4FJC - chains D and E of the 8 polymer chains in the assembly; structure by X-ray diffraction, 2.83 A resolution.

Chain D:
Protein: SAGA-associated factor 73
Source organism: Saccharomyces cerevisiae
UniProt: P53165 (SGF73_YEAST); numbering as in UniProt (aligned over 1-96)
Chain sequence (96 residues; each row starts with the number of its first residue):
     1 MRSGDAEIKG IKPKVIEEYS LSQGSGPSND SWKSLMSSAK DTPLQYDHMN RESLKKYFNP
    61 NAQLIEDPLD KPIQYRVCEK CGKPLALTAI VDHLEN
Not modelled in the structure: 1-4, 24-25
UniProt features mapped onto this chain:
  - binding site (Zn(2+)): Cys78, Cys81, His93
Ion coordination: Zn2+: Cys78, Cys81, His93

Chain E:
Protein: Ubiquitin carboxyl-terminal hydrolase 8
Source organism: Saccharomyces cerevisiae
Notes: EC 3.4.19.12
UniProt: P50102 (UBP8_YEAST); numbering as in UniProt (aligned over 1-471)
Chain sequence (476 residues; row label = number of the first residue in the row; numbers below 1 keep their minus sign (Gly-4 is residue -4)):
    -4 GAAAAMSICP HIQQVFQNEK SKDGVLKTCN AARYILNHSV PKEKFLNTMK CGTCHEINSG
    56 ATFMCLQCGF CGCWNHSHFL SHSKQIGHIF GINSNNGLLF CFKCEDYIGN IDLINDAILA
   116 KYWDDVCTKT MVPSMERRDG LSGLINMGST CFMSSILQCL IHNPYFIRHS MSQIHSNNCK
   176 VRSPDKCFSC ALDKIVHELY GALNTKQASS SSTSTNRQTG FIYLLTCAWK INQNLAGYSQ
   236 QDAHEFWQFI INQIHQSYVL DLPNAKEVSR ANNKQCECIV HTVFEGSLES SIVCPGCQNN
   296 SKTTIDPFLD LSLDIKDKKK LYECLDSFHK KEQLKDFNYH CGECNSTQDA IKQLGIHKLP
   356 SVLVLQLKRF EHLLNGSNRK LDDFIEFPTY LNMKNYCSTK EKDKHSENGK VPDIIYELIG
   416 IVSHKGTVNE GHYIAFCKIS GGQWFKFNDS MVSSISQEEV LKEQAYLLFY TIRQVN
Not modelled in the structure: -4 to -1, 140-143, 200-210, 260-268, 369-372, 395-404
Differences from the reference sequence: expression tag (-4 to 0)
UniProt features mapped onto this chain:
  - zinc finger: Lys22 to Cys122 (UBP-type)
  - active site: Cys146 (Nucleophile), His427 (Proton acceptor)
  - binding site (Zn(2+)): Cys4, His6, Cys46, Cys49, Cys60, Cys63, Cys68, His73, His77, His83, Cys96, Cys99, His170, Cys174, Cys182, Cys185, His250, Cys271, Cys273, His276 and 4 more in UniProt
  - mutagenesis: Cys46 (C46A: Lowers histone H2B deubiquitination activity; when associated with A-49), Cys49 (C49A: Lowers histone H2B deubiquitination activity; when associated with A-46), His77 (H77A: Lowers histone H2B deubiquitination activity), Cys146 (C146S: Lowers histone H2B deubiquitination activity), His419 (H419A: Lowers histone H2B deubiquitination activity)
Ion coordination: Zn2+ site 1: Cys4, His6, Cys96, Cys99; Zn2+ site 2: Cys46, Cys68, His73; Zn2+ site 3: Cys60, Cys63, His77, His83; Zn2+ site 4: Cys174, Cys182, Cys185; Zn2+ site 5: Cys271, Cys273, His276; Zn2+ site 6: Cys289, Cys292, Cys336, Cys339
What the authors report for this chain:
  - mutagenesis - S144N, S149N: increased catalytic activity on in the absence of Sgf11-ZnF
  - mutagenesis - N141A/S144N/S149N: decreased catalytic activity on K48-linked diubiquitin
  - mutagenesis - S144N (Kd 28 uM): decreased binding to monomer-dimer equilibrium
  - self-association interface (contacts with another copy of this molecule): Ser144
  - mutagenesis - S149N: unchanged catalytic activity on DUBm containing intact Sgf11
  - mutagenesis - N141A, N141A/S144N/S149N: decreased catalytic activity on K48 di-ubiquitin
  - mutagenesis - S149N: abolished binding to another copy of this molecule

Chain D / chain E interface:
Residue-residue contacts (78):
  His48(D) - Arg468(E)
  His48(D) - Gln469(E)
  His48(D) - Val470(E)  hydrogen bond (backbone-backbone)
  Met49(D) - Ile467(E)
  Met49(D) - Arg468(E)
  Met49(D) - Val470(E)
  Asn50(D) - Val470(E)  hydrogen bond (backbone-backbone)
  Asn50(D) - Asn471(E)
  Ser53(D) - Pro407(E)
  Ser53(D) - Val470(E)
  Ser53(D) - Asn471(E)  hydrogen bond (side chain-backbone)
  Leu54(D) - Val470(E)  hydrophobic
  Lys55(D) - Lys353(E)  hydrogen bond (backbone-side chain)
  Lys56(D) - Lys353(E)  hydrogen bond (backbone-side chain)
  Tyr57(D) - His352(E)
  Tyr57(D) - Lys353(E)
  Tyr57(D) - Leu354(E)  hydrogen bond (backbone-backbone)
  Tyr57(D) - Ser393(E)
  Tyr57(D) - Val406(E)
  Tyr57(D) - Pro407(E)
  Phe58(D) - Lys353(E)  hydrogen bond (backbone-side chain)
  Phe58(D) - Leu354(E)
  Phe58(D) - Pro355(E)
  Phe58(D) - Ile409(E)  hydrophobic
  Phe58(D) - Ile467(E)  hydrophobic
  Asn59(D) - Glu280(E)  hydrogen bond (side chain-backbone)
  Asn59(D) - Lys353(E)
  Asn59(D) - Leu354(E)
  Asn61(D) - Cys271(E)  hydrogen bond (side chain-backbone)
  Asn61(D) - Glu272(E)
  Asn61(D) - His276(E)
  Asn61(D) - Thr277(E)
  Ala62(D) - Thr277(E)
  Gln63(D) - Tyr160(E)
  Gln63(D) - Arg163(E)  hydrogen bond
  Gln63(D) - Ile274(E)
  Gln63(D) - Thr277(E)  hydrogen bond (backbone-backbone)
  Gln63(D) - Val278(E)
  Gln63(D) - Ser356(E)  hydrogen bond (backbone-side chain)
  Leu64(D) - Tyr160(E)
  Ile65(D) - Pro159(E)
  Ile65(D) - Tyr160(E)  hydrogen bond (backbone-side chain)
  Ile65(D) - Arg163(E)
  Asp67(D) - Arg468(E)  salt bridge
  Pro68(D) - Pro159(E)  hydrophobic
  Pro68(D) - Ser435(E)
  Pro68(D) - Thr466(E)
  Leu69(D) - Pro159(E)  hydrophobic
  Leu69(D) - Ile414(E)  hydrophobic
  Leu69(D) - Lys433(E)
  Leu69(D) - Ser435(E)
  Leu69(D) - Gly436(E)  hydrogen bond (backbone-backbone)
  Lys71(D) - Ser435(E)  hydrogen bond (backbone-side chain)
  Pro72(D) - Ser435(E)
  Ile73(D) - Ile162(E)  hydrophobic
  Ile73(D) - Tyr195(E)  hydrophobic
  Tyr75(D) - Met166(E)  hydrophobic
  Tyr75(D) - Tyr195(E)  hydrogen bond (side chain-backbone)
  Val77(D) - Ala197(E)
  Lys80(D) - Asn199(E)
  Cys81(D) - His192(E)  hydrogen bond (backbone-side chain)
  Cys81(D) - Asn199(E)
  Gly82(D) - His192(E)  hydrogen bond (backbone-side chain)
  Gly82(D) - Gly196(E)
  Gly82(D) - Ala197(E)  hydrogen bond (backbone-backbone)
  Lys83(D) - Gln168(E)
  Lys83(D) - Ser171(E)  hydrogen bond
  Lys83(D) - His192(E)  hydrogen bond (backbone-side chain)
  Pro84(D) - Met166(E)
  Pro84(D) - Gln168(E)  hydrogen bond (backbone-side chain)
  Pro84(D) - Val191(E)
  Pro84(D) - His192(E)
  Pro84(D) - Tyr195(E)  hydrophobic
  Leu85(D) - Met166(E)
  Ala86(D) - Met166(E)  hydrogen bond (backbone-backbone)
  Ala86(D) - Ser167(E)
  Ala89(D) - Met166(E)
  Ala89(D) - Ser167(E)
Also at the interface, not in a pair above, chain D (32 interface residues in all): Thr88
Also at the interface, not in a pair above, chain E (47 interface residues in all): Gly281, Ser282, Cys392, Thr394, Tyr411, Glu412, Ile434

Overview:
The interface between chain D and chain E involves 32 residues on one side and 47 on the other; the contacts
include 23 hydrogen bonds and 1 salt bridge. Among the polar pairs are Asp67(D)-Arg468(E), Ser53(D)-Asn471(E)
and Lys55(D)-Lys353(E). The paper reports that S144N and S149N of chain E increase catalytic activity on in
the absence of Sgf11-ZnF; a self-association interface involving Ser144(E); 4 substitutions were tested in
all.
Chain D is SAGA-associated factor 73 and chain E is Ubiquitin carboxyl-terminal hydrolase 8, both from
Saccharomyces cerevisiae; the structure, Structure of the SAGA Ubp8/Sgf11(1-72, Delta-ZnF)/Sus1/Sgf73 DUB
module, was determined by X-ray diffraction (same publication as 4FIP and 4FK5).
